1MOJ - chains A and B of the 4 polymer chains in the assembly; structure by X-ray diffraction, 1.90 A resolution.

Chain A (and B):
Protein: Dps-like ferritin
From: Halobacterium salinarum
Notes: chain B of this document is another copy of the same molecule, construct and numbering; everything in this record applies to it too
UniProt: Q9HMP7 (DPSA_HALN1); numbering as in UniProt (aligned over 1-182)
Chain sequence (182 residues; each row starts with the number of its first residue):
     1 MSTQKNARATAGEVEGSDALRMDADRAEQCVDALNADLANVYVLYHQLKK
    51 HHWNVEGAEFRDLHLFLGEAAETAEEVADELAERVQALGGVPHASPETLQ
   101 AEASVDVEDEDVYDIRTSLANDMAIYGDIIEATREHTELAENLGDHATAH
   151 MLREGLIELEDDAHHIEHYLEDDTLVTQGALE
Disordered / not traced: 1, 182 (chain B: 1-6, 182)
Bound ions: Fe ion site 1: His52 (shared with Asp79(B), Glu83(B) of chain B); Mg2+ site 1: Glu56 (shared with Gln86(B), His168(B) of chain B); Fe ion site 2: Asp79, Glu83 (shared with His52(B) of chain B); Mg2+ site 2: Gln86 (shared with Glu56(B) of chain B; 1 residue of chain D); Fe ion site 3: Glu154 (shared with 1 residue of chain C; 1 residue of chain D); Mg2+ site 3: His168 (shared with 1 residue of chain C; 1 residue of chain D)
Curated features (UniProtKB/Swiss-Prot):
  - binding site (Fe cation): His52, Asp79, Glu83
  - site: Trp53 (Involved in iron translocation), Glu56 (Involved in iron translocation), Glu75 (Involved in iron nucleation), Val85 (Involved in iron translocation), Gln86 (Involved in iron translocation), Glu154 (Involved in iron nucleation), His164 (Involved in iron translocation), His168 (Involved in iron translocation), Glu171 (Involved in iron translocation)

Chain A / chain B interface:
Pairs across the interface - 92 pairs, chain A then chain B:
  Ala7(A) with Asp111(B); Val112(B); Tyr113(B), hydrophobic
  Arg8(A) with Glu56(B), salt bridge; Val112(B), hydrogen bond (backbone-backbone); Tyr113(B); Asp114(B)
  Ala9(A) with Asp111(B); Val112(B), hydrogen bond (backbone-backbone)
  Thr10(A) with Asp111(B)
  Ala11(A) with Glu110(B); Asp111(B), hydrogen bond (backbone-side chain)
  Tyr42(A) with Tyr45(B), hydrogen bond; His46(B); Lys49(B); Trp53(B), hydrophobic
  Tyr45(A) with Tyr42(B), hydrogen bond; Glu75(B), hydrogen bond
  His46(A) with Tyr42(B); His46(B), hydrogen bond; Ala94(B); Pro96(B); Leu99(B)
  Lys49(A) with Tyr42(B); Glu75(B), salt bridge; Asp79(B), salt bridge
  Lys50(A) with Ala94(B)
  His52(A) with Asp79(B), salt bridge; Glu83(B), salt bridge
  Trp53(A) with Tyr42(B), hydrophobic; Asp79(B), hydrogen bond; Ala82(B); Glu83(B); Gln86(B); Pro92(B), hydrophobic; His93(B)
  Asn54(A) with Gln86(B); Pro92(B)
  Glu56(A) with Arg8(B), salt bridge; Gln86(B)
  His64(A) with Glu83(B), salt bridge
  Glu75(A) with Tyr45(B), hydrogen bond; Lys49(B), salt bridge; Glu75(B)
  Asp79(A) with Lys49(B), salt bridge; His52(B), salt bridge; Trp53(B), hydrogen bond
  Ala82(A) with Trp53(B)
  Glu83(A) with His52(B), salt bridge; Trp53(B); His64(B), salt bridge
  Gln86(A) with Trp53(B); Asn54(B); Glu56(B)
  Val91(A) with Glu110(B); Val112(B), hydrophobic
  Pro92(A) with Trp53(B), hydrophobic; Asn54(B); Glu110(B)
  His93(A) with Trp53(B); Glu110(B)
  Ala94(A) with His46(B); Lys50(B); Glu110(B), hydrogen bond (backbone-side chain)
  Ser95(A) with Gln100(B); Glu110(B), hydrogen bond (backbone-side chain)
  Pro96(A) with His46(B); Pro96(B); Gln100(B)
  Glu97(A) with Gln100(B), hydrogen bond (backbone-side chain)
  Thr98(A) with Glu110(B), hydrogen bond
  Leu99(A) with His46(B)
  Gln100(A) with Ser95(B); Pro96(B); Glu97(B), hydrogen bond (side chain-backbone)
  Glu110(A) with Ala11(B); Val91(B); Pro92(B); His93(B); Ala94(B), hydrogen bond (side chain-backbone); Ser95(B), hydrogen bond (side chain-backbone); Thr98(B), hydrogen bond
  Asp111(A) with Ala9(B); Thr10(B); Ala11(B), hydrogen bond (side chain-backbone)
  Val112(A) with Ala7(B); Arg8(B), hydrogen bond (backbone-backbone); Ala9(B), hydrogen bond (backbone-backbone); Val91(B), hydrophobic
  Tyr113(A) with Ala7(B), hydrophobic; Arg8(B)
  Asp114(A) with Arg8(B)
Other interface residues (no listed pair), chain A (37 interface residues in all): Asn6, Val43
Other interface residues (no listed pair), chain B (36 interface residues in all): Val43

Overview:
The interface between chain A and chain B involves 37 residues on one side and 36 on the other; the contacts
include 21 hydrogen bonds and 12 salt bridges. Polar pairs include Arg8(A)-Glu56(B), Lys49(A)-Glu75(B) and
Lys49(A)-Asp79(B). From UniProt: 3 Fe cation-binding residues on chain A.
Chain A and chain B are both Dps-like ferritin (Halobacterium salinarum); the structure, Crystal structure of
an archaeal dps-homologue from Halobacterium salinarum, was determined by X-ray diffraction together with
1TJO, 1TK6, 1TKO and 1TKP from the same study.
